PDB entry 6J5F | X-ray diffraction, 1.80 A resolution | chains H and L of the 3 polymer chains in the assembly

[Chain H]
Molecule: antibody heavy chain
Source organism: Mus musculus
Notes: antibody fragment or engineered binder
Chain sequence (120 residues; row label = number of the first residue in the row):
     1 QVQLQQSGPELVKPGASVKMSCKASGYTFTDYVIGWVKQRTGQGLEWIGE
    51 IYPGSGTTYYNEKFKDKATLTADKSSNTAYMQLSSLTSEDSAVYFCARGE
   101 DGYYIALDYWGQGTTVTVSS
Disulfide bonds: C22-C96

[Chain L]
Molecule: antibody light chain
Source organism: Mus musculus
Notes: antibody fragment or engineered binder
Chain sequence (109 residues; numbered 1 to 109; the number before each row is that of its first residue):
     1 DIELTQSPASLSASVGETVTITCRASGNIHNYLAWYQQKQGKSPQLLVYK
    51 AQTLADGVPSRFSGSGSGTQYSLKINSLQPEDFGSYYCQHFWSTPPWTFG
   101 GGTKLEIKR
Disordered / not traced: 109
Disulfide bonds: C23-C88

[Interface between chain H and chain L]
Pairs across the interface (34; chain H residue first):
  V37(H) with F99(L), hydrophobic
  Q39(H) with Q38(L), hydrogen bond; Y87(L), hydrogen bond
  Q43(H) with Y87(L), hydrogen bond (backbone-side chain)
  G44(H) with Y87(L)
  L45(H) with Y87(L), hydrophobic; F99(L)
  E46(H) with F99(L)
  W47(H) with P95(L), hydrophobic; P96(L), hydrophobic; W97(L); F99(L)
  E50(H) with W97(L), hydrogen bond
  F95(H) with Q38(L); S43(L); P44(L)
  Y103(H) with Y32(L); K50(L)
  Y104(H) with F91(L); W97(L)
  I105(H) with Y32(L), hydrophobic; Y49(L), hydrophobic; F91(L)
  A106(H) with L46(L), hydrophobic; Y49(L), hydrophobic; F91(L), hydrophobic
  L107(H) with Y36(L), hydrogen bond (backbone-side chain); L46(L); Q89(L)
  D108(H) with L46(L)
  W110(H) with Y36(L); P44(L)
  G111(H) with S43(L), hydrogen bond (backbone-side chain)
  Q112(H) with S43(L)
Other interface residues (no listed pair), chain H (20 interface residues in all): N61, G113
Other interface residues (no listed pair), chain L (17 interface residues in all): A34, K42

[Summary]
The interface between chain H and chain L involves 20 residues on one side and 17 on the other, with 6
hydrogen bonds. Polar contacts include Q39(H)-Q38(L), Q39(H)-Y87(L) and Q43(H)-Y87(L).
Here chain H is antibody heavy chain and chain L is antibody light chain, both from Mus musculus. Entry 6J5F
(Complex structure of MAb 4.2-scFv with tick-borne encephalitis virus envelope protein Domain III) was
determined by X-ray diffraction (same publication as 6J5C, 6J5D and 6J5G).
